PDB entry 5GAP | electron microscopy, 3.60 A resolution | chains V and G of the 12 polymer chains in the assembly

[Chain V]
Molecule: U4 snRNA, 5' region, nucleotides 1-67
Source organism: Saccharomyces cerevisiae
Sequence (67 nucleotides; each row starts with the number of its first residue):
     1 AUCCUUAUGCACGGGAAAUACGCAUAUCAGUGAGGAUUCGUCCGAGAUUG
    51 UGUUUUUGCUGGUUGAA

[Chain G]
Molecule: U4/U6 small nuclear ribonucleoprotein PRP3
Source organism: Saccharomyces cerevisiae
UniProtKB: Q03338 (PRP3_YEAST); residues 1-469 here = UniProt positions 1-469
Chain sequence (469 residues; each row starts with the number of its first residue):
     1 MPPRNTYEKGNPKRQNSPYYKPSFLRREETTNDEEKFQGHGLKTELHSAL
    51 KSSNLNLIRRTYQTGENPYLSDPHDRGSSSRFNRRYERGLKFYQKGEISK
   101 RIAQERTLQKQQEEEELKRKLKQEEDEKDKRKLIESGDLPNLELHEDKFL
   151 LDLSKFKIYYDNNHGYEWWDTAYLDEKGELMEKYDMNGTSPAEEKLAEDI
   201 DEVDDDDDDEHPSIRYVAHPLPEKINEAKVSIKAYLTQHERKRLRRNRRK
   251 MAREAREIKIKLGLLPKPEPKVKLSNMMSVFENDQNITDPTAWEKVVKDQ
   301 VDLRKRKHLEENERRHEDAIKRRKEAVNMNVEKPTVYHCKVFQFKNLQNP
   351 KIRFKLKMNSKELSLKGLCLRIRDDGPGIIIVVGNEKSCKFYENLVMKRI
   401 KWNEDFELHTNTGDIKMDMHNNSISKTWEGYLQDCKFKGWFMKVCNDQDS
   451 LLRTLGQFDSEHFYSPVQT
Not modelled in the structure: 1-149, 468-469

[Chain V / chain G interface]
Pairs across the interface - 23 pairs, chain V then chain G:
  A1(V) - Glu362(G)  base contact
  U8(V) - Gln238(G)  hydrogen bond to the phosphate
  G9(V) - Arg245(G)  phosphate contact
  C10(V) - Arg245(G)  salt bridge to the phosphate
  C10(V) - Arg249(G)  salt bridge to the phosphate
  C10(V) - Arg315(G)  hydrogen bond to the sugar
  A11(V) - Arg249(G)  salt bridge to the phosphate
  A11(V) - His308(G)  hydrogen bond to the base
  C12(V) - Lys305(G)  sugar contact
  C12(V) - His308(G)  hydrogen bond to the sugar
  G13(V) - Lys271(G)  salt bridge to the phosphate
  G13(V) - Arg304(G)  salt bridge to the phosphate
  G14(V) - Lys273(G)  salt bridge to the phosphate
  G22(V) - Lys242(G)  salt bridge to the phosphate
  G22(V) - Arg246(G)  hydrogen bond to the phosphate
  C23(V) - Arg243(G)  salt bridge to the phosphate
  C23(V) - Arg246(G)  salt bridge to the phosphate
  G46(V) - His239(G)  phosphate contact
  G58(V) - Glu257(G)  hydrogen bond to the sugar
  C59(V) - Pro268(G)  sugar contact
  U60(V) - Glu282(G)  hydrogen bond to the sugar
  G61(V) - Phe281(G)  sugar contact
  G61(V) - Glu282(G)  sugar contact
Also at the interface, not in a pair above, chain V (16 interface residues in all): A7
Also at the interface, not in a pair above, chain G (20 interface residues in all): Arg241, Lys261

[Overview]
The interface between chain V and chain G involves 16 residues on one side and 20 on the other, with 7
hydrogen bonds and 9 salt bridges. Polar pairs include A11(V)-His308(G), C10(V)-Arg315(G) and
C12(V)-His308(G).
Chain V is U4 snRNA, 5' region, nucleotides 1-67 and chain G is U4/U6 small nuclear ribonucleoprotein PRP3,
both from Saccharomyces cerevisiae; the structure, Body region of the U4/U6.U5 tri-snRNP, was determined by
electron microscopy (same publication as 5GAM, 5GAN and 5GAO).
